Entry 9API (X-ray diffraction, 3.00 A resolution); this record covers chains A and B.

== Chain A ==
Name: Alpha 1-antitrypsin
UniProtKB: P01009 (A1AT_HUMAN); residues 12-358 here correspond to UniProt positions 36-382 (UniProt number = residue number + 24)
Amino-acid sequence (347 residues; numbered 12 to 358; the number before each row is that of its first residue):
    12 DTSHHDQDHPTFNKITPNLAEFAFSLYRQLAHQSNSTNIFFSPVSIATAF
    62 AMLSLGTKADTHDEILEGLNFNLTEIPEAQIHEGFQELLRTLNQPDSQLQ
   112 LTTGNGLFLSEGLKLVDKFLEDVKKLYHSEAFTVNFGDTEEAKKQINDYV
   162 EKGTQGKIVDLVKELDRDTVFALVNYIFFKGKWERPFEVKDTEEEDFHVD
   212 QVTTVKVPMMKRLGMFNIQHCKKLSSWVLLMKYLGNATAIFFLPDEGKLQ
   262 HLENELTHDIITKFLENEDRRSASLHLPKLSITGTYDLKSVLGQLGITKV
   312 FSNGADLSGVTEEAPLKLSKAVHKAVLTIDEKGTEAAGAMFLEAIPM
Not modelled in the structure: 12-19
Glycans and other covalent adducts: cysteine (CYS) linked to C232; glycan linked to N46; N-acetylglucosamine (NAG) linked to N83, N247
Ligand contacts: cysteine (CYS): K234, K274, F275

== Chain B ==
Name: Alpha 1-antitrypsin
UniProtKB: P01009 (A1AT_HUMAN); residues 359-394 here correspond to UniProt positions 383-418 (UniProt number = residue number + 24)
Amino-acid sequence (36 residues; row label = number of the first residue in the row):
   359 SIPPEVKFNKPFVFLMIEQNTKSPLFMGKVVNPTQK

== How chain A and chain B interact ==
Pairs across the interface - 115 pairs, chain A then chain B:
  F23(A) - N378(B)
  F23(A) - T379(B)
  T27(A) - T379(B)  hydrogen bond (side chain-backbone)
  T27(A) - K380(B)
  T27(A) - S381(B)
  L30(A) - S381(B)
  L30(A) - P382(B)
  A31(A) - P382(B)  hydrophobic
  F35(A) - M385(B)  hydrophobic
  Y38(A) - V371(B)
  Y38(A) - M385(B)  hydrophobic
  Y38(A) - K387(B)
  S47(A) - V389(B)
  S47(A) - Q393(B)
  T48(A) - V389(B)
  T48(A) - Q393(B)
  N49(A) - K387(B)
  N49(A) - V388(B)
  N49(A) - V389(B)
  N49(A) - N390(B)  hydrogen bond (side chain-backbone)
  N49(A) - Q393(B)  hydrogen bond
  I50(A) - G386(B)
  I50(A) - K387(B)  hydrogen bond (backbone-backbone)
  F51(A) - F372(B)  hydrophobic
  F51(A) - F384(B)  hydrophobic
  F51(A) - M385(B)
  F51(A) - G386(B)
  F52(A) - F384(B)
  F52(A) - M385(B)  hydrogen bond (backbone-backbone)
  S53(A) - L383(B)  hydrogen bond (side chain-backbone)
  S53(A) - F384(B)
  P54(A) - P382(B)
  P54(A) - L383(B)
  P54(A) - F384(B)
  P54(A) - M385(B)
  V55(A) - P382(B)
  L99(A) - S381(B)
  T102(A) - T379(B)
  L103(A) - E376(B)
  F190(A) - M374(B)  hydrophobic
  F190(A) - F384(B)  hydrophobic
  D207(A) - N367(B)
  F208(A) - N367(B)
  F208(A) - K368(B)
  F208(A) - P369(B)
  F208(A) - V388(B)
  F208(A) - V389(B)
  F208(A) - P391(B)
  H209(A) - N367(B)  hydrogen bond (backbone-backbone)
  H209(A) - P369(B)
  V210(A) - P369(B)
  V210(A) - V389(B)
  V216(A) - N390(B)
  V216(A) - T392(B)
  V218(A) - P391(B)  hydrophobic
  M220(A) - F366(B)
  L224(A) - P361(B)
  I229(A) - V364(B)  hydrophobic
  L240(A) - F366(B)  hydrophobic
  Y244(A) - M374(B)
  N247(A) - E376(B)
  N247(A) - Q377(B)  hydrogen bond (backbone-backbone)
  N247(A) - N378(B)
  A248(A) - I375(B)
  A248(A) - Q377(B)
  T249(A) - M374(B)
  T249(A) - I375(B)  hydrogen bond (backbone-backbone)
  T249(A) - Q377(B)  hydrogen bond
  A250(A) - L373(B)
  I251(A) - F372(B)
  I251(A) - L373(B)  hydrogen bond (backbone-backbone)
  I251(A) - I375(B)  hydrophobic
  F252(A) - F366(B)  hydrophobic
  F252(A) - V371(B)
  F252(A) - F372(B)  hydrophobic
  F253(A) - F370(B)
  F253(A) - V371(B)  hydrogen bond (backbone-backbone)
  F253(A) - L373(B)  hydrophobic
  L254(A) - K365(B)
  L254(A) - F366(B)  hydrophobic
  L254(A) - K368(B)
  P255(A) - K368(B)  hydrogen bond (backbone-side chain)
  P255(A) - P369(B)
  D256(A) - K368(B)
  E257(A) - K368(B)
  L260(A) - K387(B)
  L263(A) - V371(B)  hydrophobic
  E264(A) - K387(B)  salt bridge
  I272(A) - I375(B)  hydrophobic
  T273(A) - K380(B)
  L276(A) - I375(B)  hydrophobic
  S283(A) - P361(B)
  S283(A) - P362(B)
  A284(A) - P361(B)  hydrophobic
  A284(A) - P362(B)
  S285(A) - P362(B)  hydrogen bond (backbone-backbone)
  S285(A) - E363(B)
  S285(A) - V364(B)  hydrogen bond (backbone-backbone)
  L286(A) - V364(B)
  L286(A) - F366(B)  hydrophobic
  H287(A) - E363(B)  salt bridge
  H287(A) - V364(B)  hydrogen bond (backbone-backbone)
  H287(A) - K365(B)
  H287(A) - F366(B)  hydrogen bond (backbone-backbone)
  L288(A) - F366(B)  hydrophobic
  P289(A) - F366(B)
  L291(A) - F370(B)  hydrophobic
  L291(A) - V388(B)  hydrophobic
  L291(A) - P391(B)  hydrophobic
  S292(A) - K394(B)
  I293(A) - Q393(B)
  L338(A) - F372(B)  hydrophobic
  A347(A) - F384(B)  hydrophobic
  A348(A) - F384(B)
  G349(A) - F384(B)
Other interface residues (no listed pair), chain A (70 interface residues in all): N46, L112, I188, K217, W238, G246, L267, T294, T345

== Overview ==
70 residues of chain A and 34 residues of chain B are in contact; the contacts include 17 hydrogen bonds and 2
salt bridges. Polar contacts include E264(A)-K387(B), H287(A)-E363(B) and T27(A)-T379(B). Chain A binds
cysteine. Covalently linked N-acetylglucosamine: at N83(A) and N247(A).
Here chain A is Alpha 1-antitrypsin and chain B is Alpha 1-antitrypsin. Entry 9API (The S variant of human
ALPHA1-antitrypsin, structure and implications for function and metabolism) was determined by X-ray
diffraction together with 7API and 8API from the same study.
